6Y1T - chain A; structure by X-ray diffraction, 1.50 A resolution.

== Chain A ==
Molecule: Cytochrome c peroxidase, mitochondrial
Organism: Saccharomyces cerevisiae S288C
Notes: EC 1.11.1.5; engineered mutation(s): Trp51S-Trp
UniProtKB: P00431 (CCPR_YEAST); residues 4-294 here correspond to UniProt positions 71-361 (UniProt number = residue number + 67)
Chain sequence (321 residues; each row starts with the number of its first residue; numbers below 1 keep their minus sign (Glu-26 is residue -26)):
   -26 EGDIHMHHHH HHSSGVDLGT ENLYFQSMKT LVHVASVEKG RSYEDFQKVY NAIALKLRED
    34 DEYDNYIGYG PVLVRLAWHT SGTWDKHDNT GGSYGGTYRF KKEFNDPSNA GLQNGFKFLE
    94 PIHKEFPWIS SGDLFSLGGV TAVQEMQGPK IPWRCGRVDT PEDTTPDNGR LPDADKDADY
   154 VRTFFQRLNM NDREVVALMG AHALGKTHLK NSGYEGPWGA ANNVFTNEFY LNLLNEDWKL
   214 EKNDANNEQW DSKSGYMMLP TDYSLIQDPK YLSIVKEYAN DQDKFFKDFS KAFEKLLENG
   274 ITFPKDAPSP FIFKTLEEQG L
Unresolved in the structure: -26 to 3
Modified residues: Trp51 (3-(1-benzothiophen-3-yl)-L-alanine; 4OG)
Sequence notes: expression tag (-26 to 3)
Metal / ion sites: heme Fe near His175 (its only coordinating residue here)
Ligand contacts: heme (HEM): Pro44, Val45, Val47, Arg48, Trp51, Pro145, Asp146, Ala147, Val154, Phe158, Leu171, Met172, Ala174, His175, Leu177, Gly178, Lys179, Thr180, His181, Asn184, Ser185, Tyr187, Trp191, Leu232, Thr234, Phe262, Phe266
UniProt features mapped onto this chain:
  - active site: His52 (Proton acceptor), Trp191 (Tryptophan radical intermediate)
  - binding site (heme b): His175
  - site: Arg48 (Transition state stabilizer)
  - modified residue: Tyr153 (Phosphotyrosine)
From the paper describing this entry:
  - conformationally variable residues: His52
  - mutagenesis - W191F: abolished catalytic activity on cytc
  - catalytic residues: Trp191
  - catalytic residues: His52 (from molecular simulation)

== Overview ==
Ligands of chain A: heme. UniProt lists active-site residues His52 and Trp191 and heme b-binding residue
His175. From the paper: catalytic residues Trp191 and His52; W191F abolishes catalytic activity on cytc.
Chain A is Cytochrome c peroxidase, mitochondrial (Saccharomyces cerevisiae S288C); the structure, The crystal
structure of engineered cytochrome c peroxidase from Saccharomyces cerevisiae with a Trp51 to S-Trp51 ..., was
determined by X-ray diffraction together with 6Y2Y from the same study.
